Entry 6OBR (X-ray diffraction, 1.50 A resolution); this record covers chains A and D.

Chain A:
Molecule: Serine/threonine-protein phosphatase PP1-alpha catalytic subunit
From: Homo sapiens
Notes: EC 3.1.3.16
UniProtKB: P62136 (PP1A_HUMAN); residue numbers follow UniProt; this construct covers 7-300
Sequence (299 residues; each row starts with the number of its first residue):
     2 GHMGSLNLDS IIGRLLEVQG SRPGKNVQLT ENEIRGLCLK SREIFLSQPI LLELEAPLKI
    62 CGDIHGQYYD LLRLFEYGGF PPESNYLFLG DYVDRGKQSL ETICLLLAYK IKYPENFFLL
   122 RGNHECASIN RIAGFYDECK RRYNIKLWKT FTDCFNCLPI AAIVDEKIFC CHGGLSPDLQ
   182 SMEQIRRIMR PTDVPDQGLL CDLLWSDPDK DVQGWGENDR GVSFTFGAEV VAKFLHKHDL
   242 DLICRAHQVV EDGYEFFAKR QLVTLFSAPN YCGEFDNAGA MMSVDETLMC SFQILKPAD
Disordered / not traced: 2-6, 300
Sequence notes: expression tag (2-6); engineered mutation Ala134 (Tyr in P62136)
Ion coordination: Mn2+ site 1: Asp64, His66, Asp92; Mn2+ site 2: Asp92, Asn124, His173, His248
UniProt features mapped onto this chain:
  - active site: His125 (Proton donor)
  - binding site (Mn(2+)): Asp64, His66, Asp92, Asn124, His173, His248
  - modified residue: Ser22 (Phosphoserine)
  - mutagenesis: Pro50 (P50R: Promotes SMP complex formation), Ala57 (A57P: No effect on SMP complex formation), Glu184 (E184A: Promotes SMP complex formation), Arg188 (R188A: Abolishes SMP complex formation)
From the paper describing this entry:
  - catalytic residues: Arg96 (proposed by the authors, not directly observed)
  - mutagenesis - H66K: abolished catalytic activity
  - mutagenesis - D64A: abolished stability
  - mutagenesis - H66K (KD 58 +/- 4 nM): increased binding to with metal
  - mutagenesis - H66K (22 +/- 1 nM): increased binding to without metal

Chain D:
Molecule: Microcystin LR
From: Microcystis aeruginosa
Sequence (7 residues; row label = number of the first residue in the row):
     1 ALXRXEX
Modified residues: Ala1 (D-alanine; DAL); ACB (3-methyl-beta-D-aspartic acid) at position 3, 1ZN ((2S,3S,4E,6E,8S,9S)-3-amino-9-methoxy-2,6,8-trimethyl-10-phenyldeca-4,6-dienoic acid) at position 5, DAM (N-methyl-alpha-beta-dehydroalanine) at position 7; Glu6 (gamma-D-glutamic acid; FGA)
Covalently attached groups: covalent link Ala1-DAM_7

Interface between chain A and chain D:
Pairs across the interface - 18 pairs, chain A then chain D:
  Arg96(A) - Leu2(D)
  Arg96(A) - ACB_3(D)
  Ser129(A) - 1ZN_5(D)
  Ile130(A) - 1ZN_5(D)
  Val195(A) - 1ZN_5(D)
  Pro196(A) - 1ZN_5(D)
  Asp197(A) - 1ZN_5(D)
  Trp206(A) - 1ZN_5(D)
  Arg221(A) - Arg4(D)
  Arg221(A) - 1ZN_5(D)  hydrogen bond (side chain-backbone)
  Arg221(A) - Glu6(D)
  Gly222(A) - 1ZN_5(D)
  His248(A) - Glu6(D)
  Val250(A) - DAM_7(D)
  Tyr272(A) - Leu2(D)
  Tyr272(A) - Glu6(D)  hydrogen bond (side chain-backbone)
  Cys273(A) - Glu6(D)
  Cys273(A) - DAM_7(D)  covalent bond
Other interface residues (no listed pair), chain A (19 interface residues in all): Asn124, His125, Cys127, Asp220, Val223, Gly274

In short:
19 residues of chain A and 6 residues of chain D are in contact, with 1 covalent bond and 2 hydrogen bonds.
Polar pairs include Arg221(A)-1ZN_5(D) and Tyr272(A)-Glu6(D). From UniProt: active-site residue His125(A), 6
Mn2+-binding residues and 4 mutagenesis sites on chain A. From the paper: the catalytic residue Arg96(A); H66K
of chain A abolishes catalytic activity.
Here chain A is Serine/threonine-protein phosphatase PP1-alpha catalytic subunit (Homo sapiens) and chain D is
Microcystin LR (Microcystis aeruginosa). Entry 6OBR (PP1 Y134A in complex with Microcystin LR) was determined
by X-ray diffraction, deposited together with 6OBP, 6OBQ, 6OBS and 6OBU.
